7QF5 - chain AAA; structure by X-ray diffraction, 1.37 A resolution.

Chain AAA:
Name: miniSOG (Q103L mutant)
Organism: Arabidopsis thaliana
Chain sequence (128 residues; each row starts with the number of its first residue):
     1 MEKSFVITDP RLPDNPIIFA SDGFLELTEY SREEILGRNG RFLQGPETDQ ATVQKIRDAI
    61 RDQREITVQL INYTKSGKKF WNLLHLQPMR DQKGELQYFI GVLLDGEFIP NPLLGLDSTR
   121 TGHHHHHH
Disordered / not traced: 117-128
Metal / ion sites: Co2+: Met1, Glu95
Small-molecule neighbours: FMN (flavin mononucleotide): Val6, Thr8, Asn15, Asn39, Gly40, Arg41, Leu43, Gln44, Val53, Ile56, Arg57, Ile60, Leu70, Asn72, Asn82, Leu84, Leu86, Phe99, Ile100, Gly101, Leu103
Reported in the primary citation:
  - binding site for flavin mononucleotide: Gly40
  - contacts within the chain: Phe24-Leu103
  - conformationally variable residues (side-chain flip): Ser4

Summary:
Bound to chain AAA: flavin mononucleotide. The Co2+ site is built by Met1 and Glu95. From the paper: a binding
site for flavin mononucleotide at Gly40; conformational variability at Ser4.
Chain AAA is miniSOG (Q103L mutant) (Arabidopsis thaliana); the structure, Structure of the Q103L mutant of
miniSOG, was determined by X-ray diffraction, deposited together with 7QF2, 7QF3 and 7QF4.
